9BUE - chains A and B of the 6 polymer chains in the assembly; structure by electron microscopy, 3.60 A resolution.

Chain A:
Name: Guanine nucleotide-binding protein G(s) subunit alpha isoforms short
Organism: Homo sapiens
Reference sequence: P63092 (GNAS2_HUMAN); residues 1-394 here = UniProt positions 1-394
Amino-acid sequence (394 residues; numbered 1 to 394; the number before each row is that of its first residue):
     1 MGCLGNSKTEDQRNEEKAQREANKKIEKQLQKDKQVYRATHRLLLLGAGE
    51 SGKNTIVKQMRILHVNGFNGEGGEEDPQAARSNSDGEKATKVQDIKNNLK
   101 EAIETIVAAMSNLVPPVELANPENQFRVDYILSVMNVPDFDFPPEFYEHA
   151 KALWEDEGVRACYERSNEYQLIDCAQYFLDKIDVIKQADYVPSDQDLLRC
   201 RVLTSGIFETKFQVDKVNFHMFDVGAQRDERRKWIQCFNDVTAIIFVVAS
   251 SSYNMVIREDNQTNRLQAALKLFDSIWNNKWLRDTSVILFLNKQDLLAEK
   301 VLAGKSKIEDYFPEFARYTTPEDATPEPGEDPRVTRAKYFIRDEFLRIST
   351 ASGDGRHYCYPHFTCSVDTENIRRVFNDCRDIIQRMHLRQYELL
Unresolved in the structure: 1-10, 61-203, 251-263
Differences from the reference sequence: engineered mutation Asn54 (Ser in P63092), Ala226 (Gly in P63092), Ala268 (Glu in P63092), Lys271 (Asn in P63092), Asp274 (Lys in P63092), Lys280 (Arg in P63092), Asp284 (Thr in P63092), Thr285 (Ile in P63092), Ser366 (Ala in P63092)

Chain B:
Name: Guanine nucleotide-binding protein G(I)/G(S)/G(T) subunit beta-1
Organism: Homo sapiens
Reference sequence: P62873 (GBB1_HUMAN); numbering as in UniProt (aligned over 2-340)
Amino-acid sequence (350 residues; numbered -9 to 340; the number before each row is that of its first residue; numbers below 1 keep their minus sign (Met-9 is residue -9)):
    -9 MHHHHHHGSSGSELDQLRQEAEQLKNQIRDARKACADATLSQITNNIDPV
    41 GRIQMRTRRTLRGHLAKIYAMHWGTDSRLLVSASQDGKLIIWDSYTTNKV
    91 HAIPLRSSWVMTCAYAPSGNYVACGGLDNICSIYNLKTREGNVRVSRELA
   141 GHTGYLSCCRFLDDNQIVTSSGDTTCALWDIETGQQTTTFTGHTGDVMSL
   191 SLAPDTRLFVSGACDASAKLWDVREGMCRQTFTGHESDINAICFFPNGNA
   241 FATGSDDATCRLFDLRADQELMTYSHDNIICGITSVSFSKSGRLLLAGYD
   291 DFNCNVWDALKADRAGVLAGHDNRVSCLGVTDDGMAVATGSWDSFLKIWN
Unresolved in the structure: -9 to 1
Differences from the reference sequence: expression tag (-9 to 1)
Swiss-Prot annotation at these positions:
  - modified residue: Ser2 (N-acetylserine), His266 (Phosphohistidine)
  - natural variant: Leu30 (L30F: In MRD42; uncertain significance), Arg52 (R52G: In MRD42), Gly64 (G64V: In MRD42), Asp76 (D76E: In MRD42; D76G: In MRD42), Gly77 (G77S: In MRD42), Lys78 (K78R: In MRD42), Ile80 (I80N: In MRD42; I80T: In MRD42), His91 (H91R: In MRD42; uncertain significance), Ala92 (A92T: In MRD42), Pro94 (P94S: In MRD42), Leu95 (L95P: In MRD42), Arg96 (R96L: In MRD42), 5 further natural variant entries in UniProt

Interface between chain A and chain B:
Residue-residue contacts (48):
  Gln19(A) with Asp83(B), hydrogen bond; Thr86(B), hydrogen bond; Asn88(B), hydrogen bond
  Asn23(A) with Asn88(B), hydrogen bond
  Ile26(A) with Lys89(B); Val90(B); His91(B); Ala92(B), hydrophobic
  Glu27(A) with Lys89(B)
  Leu30(A) with Gly53(B); Lys89(B)
  Asp33(A) with Lys78(B), salt bridge
  Lys34(A) with Leu55(B)
  Tyr37(A) with Leu55(B), hydrophobic
  Ser205(A) with Asp118(B); Asn119(B)
  Gly206(A) with Leu117(B); Asp118(B), hydrogen bond (backbone-side chain); Asn119(B)
  Ile207(A) with Trp99(B); Leu117(B)
  Phe222(A) with Trp99(B)
  Gln227(A) with Leu117(B); Asn119(B), hydrogen bond; Gly144(B); Tyr145(B), hydrogen bond (side chain-backbone)
  Arg228(A) with Thr164(B); Asp186(B), salt bridge
  Arg232(A) with Cys204(B); Asp228(B), salt bridge
  Lys233(A) with Tyr145(B); Met188(B); Asp228(B), salt bridge; Asn230(B), hydrogen bond; Asp246(B), salt bridge
  Trp234(A) with Leu117(B), hydrophobic
  Gln236(A) with Tyr59(B)
  Cys237(A) with Lys57(B); Tyr59(B), hydrogen bond; Gln75(B); Trp99(B)
  Phe238(A) with Trp99(B), hydrophobic; Leu117(B), hydrophobic
  Asn239(A) with Lys57(B); Trp332(B)
  Asp240(A) with Lys57(B), salt bridge
  Trp281(A) with Asp290(B); Arg314(B)
Also at the interface, not in a pair above, chain A (31 interface residues in all): Ala22, Arg38, Arg42, Thr204, Glu209, Ala226, Glu230, Val241
Also at the interface, not in a pair above, chain B (38 interface residues in all): Arg68, Ile80, Thr87, Arg96, Ser98, Met101, Thr143, Gly162, Thr184

Summary:
31 residues of chain A and 38 residues of chain B are in contact, with 9 hydrogen bonds and 6 salt bridges.
Polar pairs include Asp33(A)-Lys78(B), Arg228(A)-Asp186(B) and Arg232(A)-Asp228(B).
Here chain A is Guanine nucleotide-binding protein G(s) subunit alpha isoforms short and chain B is Guanine
nucleotide-binding protein G(I)/G(S)/G(T) subunit beta-1, both from Homo sapiens. Entry 9BUE (Human calcitonin
Receptor in complex with Gs and cagrilintide in the CT-like conformation (repeat)) was determined by electron
microscopy together with 9BLB, 9BLC, 9BLW, 9BP3, 9BQ3, 9BTW and 3 further entries from the same study.
